4LKF - chains A and B of the 4 polymer chains in the assembly; structure by X-ray diffraction, 1.64 A resolution.

# Chain A (and B)
Protein: PA-I galactophilic lectin
Organism: Pseudomonas aeruginosa
Notes: chain B of this document is another copy of the same molecule, construct and numbering; everything in this record applies to it too
Reference sequence: Q05097 (PA1L_PSEAE); residues 1-121 here correspond to UniProt positions 2-122 (UniProt number = residue number + 1)
Chain sequence (121 residues; row label = number of the first residue in the row):
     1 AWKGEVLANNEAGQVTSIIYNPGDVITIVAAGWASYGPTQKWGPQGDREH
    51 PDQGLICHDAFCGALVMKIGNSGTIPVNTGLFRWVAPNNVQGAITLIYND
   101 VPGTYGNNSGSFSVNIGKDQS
Bound ions: Ca2+: Tyr36, Asp100, Thr104, Asn107, Asn108 (together with beta-D-galactopyranose)
Small-molecule neighbours: beta-D-galactopyranose / P-hydroxybenzoic acid: Tyr36, Gly37, Pro38, His50, Pro51, Gln53, Cys62, Asp100, Val101, Thr104, Asn107
From the paper describing this entry:
  - binding site for P-hydroxybenzoic acid: His50

# Chain A / chain B interface
Pairs across the interface (44):
  Ala1(A) - Arg83(B)
  Thr27(A) - Thr27(B)
  Thr27(A) - Phe82(B)
  Ile28(A) - Val29(B)
  Val29(A) - Ile28(B)
  Val29(A) - Val29(B)
  Val29(A) - Gly80(B)
  Ala30(A) - Thr79(B)
  Ala31(A) - Gln45(B)
  Ala31(A) - Thr79(B)
  Gly32(A) - Gln45(B)
  Trp33(A) - Gln45(B)
  Trp33(A) - Gly46(B)
  Trp33(A) - Arg48(B)
  Trp33(A) - Phe61(B)
  Lys41(A) - Arg48(B)
  Gly43(A) - Gln45(B)
  Pro44(A) - Gln45(B)
  Gln45(A) - Ala31(B)
  Gln45(A) - Gly32(B)
  Gln45(A) - Trp33(B)
  Gln45(A) - Gly43(B)
  Gln45(A) - Pro44(B)
  Gly46(A) - Trp33(B)
  Arg48(A) - Trp33(B)
  Arg48(A) - Lys41(B)
  Glu49(A) - Gln40(B)
  Phe61(A) - Trp33(B)
  Thr79(A) - Ala30(B)
  Thr79(A) - Ala31(B)
  Thr79(A) - Thr79(B)
  Gly80(A) - Val29(B)
  Phe82(A) - Thr27(B)
  Phe82(A) - Asn115(B)
  Phe82(A) - Ile116(B)
  Phe82(A) - Gly117(B)
  Arg83(A) - Ala1(B)
  Arg83(A) - Gly117(B)
  Arg83(A) - Lys118(B)
  Asn115(A) - Phe82(B)
  Ile116(A) - Phe82(B)
  Gly117(A) - Phe82(B)
  Gly117(A) - Arg83(B)
  Lys118(A) - Arg83(B)
Other interface residues (no listed pair), chain A (27 interface residues in all): Gln40, Leu81, Gln120
Other interface residues (no listed pair), chain B (27 interface residues in all): Glu49, Leu81, Gln120

# In short
The chain A/chain B interface involves 27 residues from each chain. Bound to chain A: beta-D-galactopyranose /
P-hydroxybenzoic acid. Tyr36(A), Asp100(A), Thr104(A), Asn107(A) and Asn108(A) form the Ca2+ site. The paper
reports a binding site for P-hydroxybenzoic acid at His50(A).
Chain A and chain B are both PA-I galactophilic lectin (Pseudomonas aeruginosa); the structure, Crystal
Structure of Pseudomonas aeruginosa Lectin LecA Complexed with GalA-WKY at 1.64 A Resolution, was determined
by X-ray diffraction together with 4LKD and 4LKE from the same study.
